7USW - chains A and B of the 6 polymer chains in the assembly; structure by electron microscopy, 3.10 A resolution.

[Chain A (and B)]
Protein: Transmembrane channel-like protein 1
Source organism: Caenorhabditis elegans
Notes: chain B of this document is another copy of the same molecule, construct and numbering; everything in this record applies to it too
Reference sequence: D3KZG3 (TMC1_CAEEL); residue numbers follow UniProt; this construct covers 1-1285
Sequence (1285 residues; numbered 1 to 1285; the number before each row is that of its first residue):
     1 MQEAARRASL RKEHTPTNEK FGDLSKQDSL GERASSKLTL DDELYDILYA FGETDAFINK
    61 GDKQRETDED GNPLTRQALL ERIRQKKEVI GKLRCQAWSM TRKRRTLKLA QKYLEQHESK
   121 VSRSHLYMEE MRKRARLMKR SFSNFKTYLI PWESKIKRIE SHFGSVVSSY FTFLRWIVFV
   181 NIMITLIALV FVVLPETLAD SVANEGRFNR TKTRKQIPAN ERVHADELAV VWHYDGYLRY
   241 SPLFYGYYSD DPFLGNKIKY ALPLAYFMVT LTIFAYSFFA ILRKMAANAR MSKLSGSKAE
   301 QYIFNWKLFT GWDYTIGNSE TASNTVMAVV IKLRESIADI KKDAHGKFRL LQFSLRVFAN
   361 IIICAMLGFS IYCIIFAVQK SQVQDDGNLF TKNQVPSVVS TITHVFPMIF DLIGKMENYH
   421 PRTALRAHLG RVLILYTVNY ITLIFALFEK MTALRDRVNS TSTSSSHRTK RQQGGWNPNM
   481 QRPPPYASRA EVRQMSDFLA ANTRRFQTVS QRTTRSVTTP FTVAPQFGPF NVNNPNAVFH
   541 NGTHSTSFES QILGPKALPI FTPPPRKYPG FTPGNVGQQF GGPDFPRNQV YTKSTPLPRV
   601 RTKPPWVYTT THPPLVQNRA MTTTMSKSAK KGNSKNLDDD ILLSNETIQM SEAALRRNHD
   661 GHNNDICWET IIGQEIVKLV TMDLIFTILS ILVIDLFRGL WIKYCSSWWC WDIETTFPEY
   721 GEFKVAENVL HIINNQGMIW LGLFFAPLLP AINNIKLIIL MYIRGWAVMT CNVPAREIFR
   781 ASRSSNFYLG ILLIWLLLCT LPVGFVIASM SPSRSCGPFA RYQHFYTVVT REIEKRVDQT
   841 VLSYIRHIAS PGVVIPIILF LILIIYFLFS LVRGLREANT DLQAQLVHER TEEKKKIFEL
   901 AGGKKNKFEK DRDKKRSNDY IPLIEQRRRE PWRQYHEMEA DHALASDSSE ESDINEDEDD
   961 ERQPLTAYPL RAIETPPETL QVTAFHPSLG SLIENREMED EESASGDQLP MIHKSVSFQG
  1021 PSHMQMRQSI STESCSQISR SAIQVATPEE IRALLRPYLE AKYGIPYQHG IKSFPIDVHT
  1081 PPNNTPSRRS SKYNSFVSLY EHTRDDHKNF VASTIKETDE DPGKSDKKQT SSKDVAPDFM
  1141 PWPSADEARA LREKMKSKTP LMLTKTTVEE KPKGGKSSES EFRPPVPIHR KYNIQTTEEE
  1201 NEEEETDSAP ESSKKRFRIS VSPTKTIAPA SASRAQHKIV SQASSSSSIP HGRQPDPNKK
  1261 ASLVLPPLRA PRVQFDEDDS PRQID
Disordered / not traced: 1-74, 460-663, 887-1285
Disulfide bonds: Cys667-Cys816
Covalent attachments: N-acetylglucosamine (NAG) linked to Asn209
Ion coordination: Ca2+ near Asp695 (its only coordinating residue here)
Residues lining bound ligands:
  - 1,2-Distearoyl-sn-glycerophosphoethanolamine (3PE): Lys155, Arg158, Thr681, Leu684, Ile685, Ile688, Leu692, Ile759, Tyr762, Ile763, Trp766, Met769
  - hexadecane (R16), molecule 1: Leu271, Phe274, Ala275, Phe278, Phe279, Leu282, Ala286, Arg290
  - hexadecane (R16), molecule 2: Leu367, Gly368, Ile371, Tyr372, Ile375, Ile434, Val438
  - undecan-1-ol (ZFC), molecule 1: Met183, Leu186, Ile187, Val190, Phe191, Tyr276
  - undecan-1-ol (ZFC), molecule 2: Val190, Phe191, Pro195, Leu198, Ile258, Tyr260
  - undecan-1-ol (ZFC), molecule 3: Tyr234, Val680, Thr681, Leu684, Ile752, Lys756
  - undecan-1-ol (ZFC), molecule 4: Leu264, Met268, Leu271, Val829, Glu832
  - undecan-1-ol (ZFC), molecule 5: Asn360, Thr423, Arg426, Ala427, Gly430, Arg431
  - undecan-1-ol (ZFC), molecule 6: Ala365, Gly368, Phe369, Tyr372
  - undecan-1-ol (ZFC), molecule 7: Met408, Phe686, Ser690, Val693, Ile694
  - undecan-1-ol (ZFC), molecule 8: Arg422, Arg426, Ala781, Ser782, Phe787
  - undecan-1-ol (ZFC), molecule 9: Arg426, Gly430, Leu433, Ile434, Thr437
  - undecan-1-ol (ZFC), molecule 10: Leu433, Ser784, Asn786, Phe787, Gly790, Ile791, Ile794
  - undecan-1-ol (ZFC), molecule 11: Tyr440, Ile441, Ile444, Phe445, Phe448, Leu798, Leu801, Pro802, Phe805, Met810
  - undecan-1-ol (ZFC), molecule 12: Ile794, Leu797, Leu798, Leu801
  - undecan-1-ol (ZFC), molecule 13: Gly804, Ile807, Ala808, Tyr826
UniProt features mapped onto this chain:
  - region (Required for interaction with tmie): Leu696 to Tyr720, Trp766 to Val773
  - site (Required for interaction with calm-1): Glu160, Asp313, Arg780
  - glycosylation: Asn209 (N-linked (GalNAc...) asparagine)
Reported in the primary citation:
  - post-translational modification sites: Asn209
  - binding site for Ca2+: Asp683, Asp695
  - Ca2+ coordination: Asp683, Asp695

[Chain A / chain B interface]
Residue-residue contacts - 45 pairs, chain A then chain B:
  Phe278(A) with Leu859(B), hydrophobic; Leu863(B), hydrophobic
  Leu294(A) with Gly874(B)
  Ser297(A) with Gly874(B)
  Leu793(A) with Leu863(B), hydrophobic
  Leu797(A) with Leu863(B), hydrophobic
  Leu801(A) with Gly852(B); Val853(B), hydrophobic; Pro856(B), hydrophobic
  Gly804(A) with Gly852(B)
  Phe805(A) with His847(B); Gly852(B); Val853(B), hydrophobic
  Ala808(A) with Ser850(B); Pro851(B), hydrophobic; Gly852(B)
  His847(A) with Phe805(B)
  Ser850(A) with Ala808(B)
  Pro851(A) with Ala808(B), hydrophobic
  Gly852(A) with Leu801(B); Gly804(B); Phe805(B); Ala808(B)
  Val853(A) with Leu801(B), hydrophobic; Phe805(B), hydrophobic
  Pro856(A) with Leu801(B), hydrophobic
  Ile858(A) with Ile858(B), hydrophobic
  Leu859(A) with Phe278(B), hydrophobic
  Leu861(A) with Leu861(B), hydrophobic; Ile865(B), hydrophobic
  Leu863(A) with Leu797(B), hydrophobic
  Ile864(A) with Ile865(B), hydrophobic
  Ile865(A) with Leu861(B), hydrophobic; Ile864(B), hydrophobic; Ile865(B), hydrophobic; Leu868(B)
  Leu868(A) with Ile865(B); Leu868(B), hydrophobic
  Val872(A) with Val872(B), hydrophobic
  Gly874(A) with Leu294(B); Ser297(B)
  Leu875(A) with Lys298(B); Asn879(B)
  Asn879(A) with Leu875(B); Asn879(B)
Also at the interface, not in a pair above, chain A (42 interface residues in all): Leu282, Ala286, Arg290, Lys298, Thr800, Ser809, Val854, Ile857, Phe860, Tyr866, Phe869, Ser870, Leu871, Glu877, Ala878, Leu882
Also at the interface, not in a pair above, chain B (41 interface residues in all): Leu282, Ala286, Arg290, Leu793, Thr800, Val854, Ile857, Phe860, Tyr866, Phe869, Ser870, Leu871, Glu877, Ala878, Leu882

[Summary]
42 residues of chain A and 41 residues of chain B are in contact. Ligands of chain A:
1,2-Distearoyl-sn-glycerophosphoethanolamine, 13 copies of undecan-1-ol and hexadecane. N-acetylglucosamine is
covalently linked to Asn209(A). The paper reports a binding site for Ca2+ at Asp683(A) and Asp695(A); Ca2+
coordination by Asp683(A) and Asp695(A).
Chain A and chain B are both Transmembrane channel-like protein 1 (Caenorhabditis elegans); the structure,
Structure of Expanded C. elegans TMC-1 complex, was determined by electron microscopy (same publication as
7USX and 7USY).
